Entry 6P5E (X-ray diffraction, 1.60 A resolution); this record covers chain A.

== Chain A ==
Name: Photoactive yellow protein
Organism: Halorhodospira halophila
Reference sequence: P16113 (PYP_HALHA); numbering as in UniProt (aligned over 1-125)
Amino-acid sequence (125 residues; row label = number of the first residue in the row):
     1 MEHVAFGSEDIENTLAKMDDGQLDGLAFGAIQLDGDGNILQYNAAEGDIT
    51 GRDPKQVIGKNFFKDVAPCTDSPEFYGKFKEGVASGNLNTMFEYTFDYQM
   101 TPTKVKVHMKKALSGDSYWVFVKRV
Modified positions: C69 ((2R)-2-azanyl-3-[(E)-3-(4-hydroxyphenyl)prop-2-enoyl]sulfanyl-propanoic acid; 60F)

== Overview ==
Chain A is Photoactive yellow protein (Halorhodospira halophila); the structure, Photoactive Yellow Protein
PYP 80ps, was determined by X-ray diffraction, deposited together with 6P4I, 6P5D, 6P5F and 6P5G.
